Entry 7K56 (electron microscopy, 3.90 A resolution); this record covers chains A and H of the 12 polymer chains in the assembly.

Chain A (and H):
Protein: Transitional endoplasmic reticulum ATPase
From: Homo sapiens
Notes: EC 3.6.4.6; chain H of this document is another copy of the same molecule, construct and numbering; everything in this record applies to it too
UniProtKB: P55072 (TERA_HUMAN); residues 1-806 here = UniProt positions 1-806
Sequence (806 residues; each row starts with the number of its first residue):
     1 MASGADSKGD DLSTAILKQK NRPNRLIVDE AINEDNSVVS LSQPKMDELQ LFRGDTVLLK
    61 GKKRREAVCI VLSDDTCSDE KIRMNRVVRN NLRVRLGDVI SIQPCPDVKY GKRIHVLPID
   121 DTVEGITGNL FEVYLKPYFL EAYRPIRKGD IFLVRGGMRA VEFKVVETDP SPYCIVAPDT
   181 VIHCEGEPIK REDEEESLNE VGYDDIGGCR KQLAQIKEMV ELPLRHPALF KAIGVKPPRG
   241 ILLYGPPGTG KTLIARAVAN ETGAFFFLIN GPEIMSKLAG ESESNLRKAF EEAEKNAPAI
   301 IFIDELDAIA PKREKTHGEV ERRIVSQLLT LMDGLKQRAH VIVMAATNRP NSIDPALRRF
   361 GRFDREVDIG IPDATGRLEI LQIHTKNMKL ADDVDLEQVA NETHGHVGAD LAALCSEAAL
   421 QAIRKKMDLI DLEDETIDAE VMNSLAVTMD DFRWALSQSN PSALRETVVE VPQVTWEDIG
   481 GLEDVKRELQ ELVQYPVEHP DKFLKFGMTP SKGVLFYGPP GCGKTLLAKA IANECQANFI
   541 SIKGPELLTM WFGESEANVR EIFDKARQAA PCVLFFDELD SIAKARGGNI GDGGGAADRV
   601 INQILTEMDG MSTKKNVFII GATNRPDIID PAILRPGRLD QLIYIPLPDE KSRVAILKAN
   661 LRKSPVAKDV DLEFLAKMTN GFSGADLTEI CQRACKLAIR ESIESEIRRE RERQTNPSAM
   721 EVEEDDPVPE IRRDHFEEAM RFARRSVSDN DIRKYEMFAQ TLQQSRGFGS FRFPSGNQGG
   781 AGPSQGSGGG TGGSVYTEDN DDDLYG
Not modelled in the structure: 1-21, 586-598, 776-806
Swiss-Prot annotation at these positions:
  - region: Thr-797 to Gly-806 (Interaction with UBXN6)
  - motif: Asp-802 to Gly-806 (PIM motif)
  - binding site (ATP): Pro-247 to Leu-253, Asn-348, His-384, Gly-521 to Leu-526
  - modified residue: Ala-2 (N-acetylalanine), Ser-3 (Phosphoserine), Ser-7 (Phosphoserine), Ser-13 (Phosphoserine), Ser-37 (Phosphoserine), Lys-315 (N6,N6,N6-trimethyllysine), Thr-436 (Phosphothreonine), Ser-462 (Phosphoserine), Lys-502 (N6-acetyllysine), Lys-505 (N6-acetyllysine), Lys-668 (N6-acetyllysine), Ser-702 (Phosphoserine), Lys-754 (N6-acetyllysine), Ser-770 (Phosphoserine), Ser-775 (Phosphoserine), Ser-787 (Phosphoserine), Tyr-805 (Phosphotyrosine)
  - cross-link (Glycyl lysine isopeptide (Lys-Gly)): Lys-8 (interchain with G-Cter in SUMO2), Lys-18 (interchain with G-Cter in SUMO2)
  - natural variant: Arg-95 (R95G: In IBMPFD1), Gly-97 (G97E: In CMT2Y), Ile-126 (I126F: In IBMPFD1; uncertain significance), Arg-155 (R155C: In IBMPFD1; R155H: In FTDALS6 and IBMPFD1; R155L: In IBMPFD1; R155P: In IBMPFD1; R155S: In IBMPFD1), Arg-159 (R159G: In FTDALS6; R159H: In IBMPFD1), Ala-160 (A160T: In IBMPFD1; uncertain significance), Glu-185 (E185K: In CMT2Y), Arg-191 (R191Q: In FTDALS6 and IBMPFD1), Leu-198 (L198W: In IBMPFD1), Ala-232 (A232E: In IBMPFD1), Ile-254 (I254F: In IBMPFD1; uncertain significance), Ile-369 (I369T: In IBMPFD1; uncertain significance), 2 further natural variant entries in UniProt
  - mutagenesis: Phe-52 to Asp-55 (Abolishes interaction with NPLOC4; when associated with A-110), Arg-53 (R53A: Minor effect on affinity for ATP and ADP), Arg-86 (R86A: Strongly increased affinity for ATP. Strongly reduced affinity for ADP), Tyr-110 (Y110A: Abolishes interaction with NPLOC4; when associated with 52-A--A-55), Arg-113 to His-115 (Severely reduced binding to DERL1), Phe-131 (F131R: Severely reduced binding to DERL1), Leu-140 (L140D: Severely reduced binding to DERL1), Asp-179 (D179R: No effect on binding to DERL1), His-183 (H183W: Severely reduced binding to DERL1), Lys-251 (K251Q: Impairs ERAD degradation of HMGCR and does not inhibit interaction with RHBDD1; when associated with Q-524), Glu-305 (E305Q: Defect in ubiquitin-dependent protein degradation by the proteasome; when associated with Q-578), Lys-312 (K312A: Does not affect methylation by VCPKMT), 8 further mutagenesis entries in UniProt
From the paper describing this entry:
  - contacts within the chain: Gly-518/Lys-524, Pro-519/Lys-524, Lys-524/Thr-623, Asn-624/Tyr-755 (hydrogen bond)
  - conformationally variable residues (order/disorder transition): Lys-524, Arg-586 to Asp-598

Interface between chain A and chain H:
Contacting residue pairs (5):
  Phe-674(A) / Lys-677(H)
  Lys-677(A) / Phe-674(H)
  Lys-677(A) / Met-678(H)
  Met-678(A) / Lys-677(H)
  Arg-745(A) / Arg-745(H)
Also at the interface, not in a pair above, chain A (5 interface residues in all): Asp-749
Also at the interface, not in a pair above, chain H (5 interface residues in all): Asp-749

Summary:
The chain A/chain H interface involves 5 residues from each chain. UniProt lists 15 ATP-binding residues and
24 mutagenesis sites on chain A. From the paper: conformational variability at Lys-524(A) and Arg-586(A);
contacts within the chain involving Lys-524(A), Gly-518(A) and Pro-519(A) among others.
Chain A and chain H are both Transitional endoplasmic reticulum ATPase (Homo sapiens); the structure,
Structure of VCP dodecamer purified from H1299 cells, was determined by electron microscopy together with 7K57
and 7K59 from the same study.
